PDB entry 1JBU | X-ray diffraction, 2.00 A resolution | chains H and L of the 3 polymer chains in the assembly

# Chain H
Name: Coagulation factor VII
Source organism: Homo sapiens
Notes: EC 3.4.21.21; fragment: Heavy chain
UniProtKB: P08709 (FA7_HUMAN); the construct lacks a stretch of the UniProt sequence and is renumbered around it, so the offset changes along the chain: 16-35 = UniProt 213-232; 37-60 = UniProt 233-256; 61-129 = UniProt 261-329; 134-141 = UniProt 337-344; 5 more segments
Sequence (254 residues; each row starts with the number of its first residue; note: 11 numbers in that range are skipped by the numbering (no residue carries them; nothing is unmodelled there); a row labelled like 60A-60D holds insertion residues (60A, then the next letters in order)):
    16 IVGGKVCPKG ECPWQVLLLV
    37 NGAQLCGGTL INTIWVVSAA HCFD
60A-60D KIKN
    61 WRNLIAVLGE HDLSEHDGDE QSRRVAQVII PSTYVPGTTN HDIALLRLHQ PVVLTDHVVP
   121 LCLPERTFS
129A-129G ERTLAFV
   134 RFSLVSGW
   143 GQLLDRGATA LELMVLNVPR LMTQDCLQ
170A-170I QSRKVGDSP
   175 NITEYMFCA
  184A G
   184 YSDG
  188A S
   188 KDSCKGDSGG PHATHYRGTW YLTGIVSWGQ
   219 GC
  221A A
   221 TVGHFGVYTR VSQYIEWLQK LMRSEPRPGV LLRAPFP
Disordered / not traced: 16-19, 73-75, 143-150
Disulfides: Cys-22/Cys-27, Cys-42/Cys-58, Cys-168/Cys-182, Cys-191/Cys-220
Ligand contacts: benzamidine (BEN): Val-35, Asn-37, Ala-39, Gln-40, Leu-41, Lys-60C, Trp-61
Curated features (UniProtKB/Swiss-Prot):
  - active site (Charge relay system): His-57, Asp-102, Ser-195
  - binding site (substrate): Asp-189
  - glycosylation: Asn-175 (N-linked (GlcNAc...) asparagine)

# Chain L
Name: Coagulation factor VII
Source organism: Homo sapiens
Notes: EC 3.4.21.21; fragment: Light chain
UniProtKB: P08709 (FA7_HUMAN); residues 90-152 here correspond to UniProt positions 150-212 (UniProt number = residue number + 60)
Sequence (63 residues; row label = number of the first residue in the row):
    90 ICVNENGGCE QYCSDHTGTK RSCRCHEGYS LLADGVSCTP TVEYPCGKIP ILEKRNASKP
   150 QGR
Disordered / not traced: 144-152
Disulfides: Cys-91/Cys-102, Cys-98/Cys-112, Cys-114/Cys-127
Curated features (UniProtKB/Swiss-Prot):
  - site: Arg-152 (Cleavage)
  - glycosylation: Asn-145 (N-linked (GlcNAc...) asparagine)

# Interface between chain H and chain L
Residue-residue contacts (42; chain H residue first):
  Val-21(H) / Ile-138(L)  hydrophobic
  Val-21(H) / Leu-141(L)
  Pro-23(H) / Ile-138(L)
  Pro-23(H) / Ile-140(L)  hydrophobic
  Leu-114(H) / Tyr-133(L)
  Thr-115(H) / Tyr-133(L)
  Asp-116(H) / Tyr-133(L)  hydrogen bond
  Asp-116(H) / Pro-139(L)
  Asp-116(H) / Lys-143(L)  salt bridge
  Val-119(H) / Pro-134(L)
  Val-119(H) / Lys-137(L)
  Val-119(H) / Pro-139(L)  hydrophobic
  Pro-120(H) / Cys-135(L)
  Pro-120(H) / Gly-136(L)  hydrogen bond (backbone-backbone)
  Cys-122(H) / His-115(L)
  Cys-122(H) / Cys-135(L)  disulfide
  Cys-122(H) / Gly-136(L)
  Leu-123(H) / Tyr-101(L)
  Leu-123(H) / His-115(L)  hydrogen bond (backbone-side chain)
  Pro-124(H) / Tyr-101(L)
  Glu-125(H) / Tyr-101(L)  hydrogen bond (backbone-side chain)
  Glu-125(H) / Arg-113(L)  salt bridge
  Phe-128(H) / Asn-95(L)
  Phe-128(H) / Gln-100(L)
  Phe-128(H) / Tyr-101(L)  hydrophobic
  Thr-129C(H) / Asn-95(L)
  Tyr-203(H) / Glu-94(L)
  Tyr-203(H) / Asn-95(L)
  Tyr-203(H) / Glu-99(L)
  Arg-204(H) / Glu-94(L)  hydrogen bond (side chain-backbone)
  Arg-204(H) / Asn-95(L)
  Arg-204(H) / Gly-97(L)  hydrogen bond (side chain-backbone)
  Arg-204(H) / Cys-98(L)  hydrogen bond (side chain-backbone)
  Arg-204(H) / Glu-99(L)
  Gly-205(H) / Lys-137(L)  hydrogen bond (backbone-side chain)
  Thr-206(H) / Gln-100(L)
  Thr-206(H) / Tyr-118(L)
  Thr-206(H) / Cys-135(L)
  Thr-206(H) / Gly-136(L)
  Thr-206(H) / Lys-137(L)  hydrogen bond
  Trp-207(H) / Gly-136(L)  hydrogen bond (backbone-backbone)
  Tyr-208(H) / Gln-100(L)
Interface residues without a listed pair, chain H (25 interface residues in all): Cys-22, Pro-28, Trp-29, His-117, Leu-121, Arg-129B
Interface residues without a listed pair, chain L (22 interface residues in all): Cys-91, Asp-104
Cross-chain cystine bridges: Cys-122(H)/Cys-135(L)

# Summary
25 residues of chain H face 22 of chain L across their interface; the contacts include 1 disulfide bond, 10
hydrogen bonds and 2 salt bridges. Among the polar pairs are Asp-116(H)/Lys-143(L), Glu-125(H)/Arg-113(L) and
Asp-116(H)/Tyr-133(L). Bound to chain H: benzamidine.
Chain H is Coagulation factor VII and chain L is Coagulation factor VII, both from Homo sapiens; the
structure, Coagulation Factor VII Zymogen (EGF2/Protease) in Complex with Inhibitory Exosite Peptide A-183,
was determined by X-ray diffraction.
